Entry 8U9L (X-ray diffraction, 3.09 A resolution); this record covers chains E and A of the 4 polymer chains in the assembly.

Chain E:
Molecule: 20-nt DNA strand
Sequence (20 nucleotides; each row starts with the number of its first residue):
     1 TTGATGGGAA TTTCCGATTC

Chain A:
Molecule: Transcription factor p65, Proto-oncogene c-Rel chimera
Source organism: Mus musculus
Reference sequence: chimeric construct of Q04207, P15307: residues 2-81 from Q04207 (TF65_MOUSE) positions 19-98 (UniProt number = residue number + 17); residues 82-170 from P15307 positions 88-176 (UniProt number = residue number + 6); residues 177-277 from Q04207 (TF65_MOUSE) positions 191-291 (UniProt number = residue number + 14)
Chain sequence (277 residues; each row starts with the number of its first residue):
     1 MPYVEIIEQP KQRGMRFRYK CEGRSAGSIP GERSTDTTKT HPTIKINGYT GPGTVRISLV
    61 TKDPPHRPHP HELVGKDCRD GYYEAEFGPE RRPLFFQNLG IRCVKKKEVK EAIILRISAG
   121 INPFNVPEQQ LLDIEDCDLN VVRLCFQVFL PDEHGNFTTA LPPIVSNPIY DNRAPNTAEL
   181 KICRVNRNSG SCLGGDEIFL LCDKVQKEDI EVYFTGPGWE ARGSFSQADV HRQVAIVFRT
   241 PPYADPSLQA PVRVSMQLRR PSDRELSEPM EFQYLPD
Unresolved in the structure: 1
Sequence notes: initiating methionine (1); conflict Glu111 (Gly117 in P15307), Pro127 (Gly133 in P15307), Leu144 (Cys150 in P15307), Cys145 (Val151 in P15307), Gln147 (Met153 in P15307), Val148 (Phe154 in P15307), His154 (Asp160 in P15307); linker (171-176)
Curated features (UniProtKB/Swiss-Prot):
  - modified residue: Cys21 (Cysteine persulfide), Lys204 (N6-acetyllysine), Lys207 (N6-acetyllysine), Thr240 (Phosphothreonine), Ser262 (Phosphoserine), Ser267 (Phosphoserine)
  - cross-link: Lys20 (Glycyl lysine isopeptide (Lys-Gly) (interchain with G-Cter in SUMO3))

Chain E / chain A interface:
Pairs across the interface (8):
  DT5(E) with Arg24(A), base contact; Ser25(A), phosphate contact; Gly27(A), phosphate contact
  DG6(E) with Arg18(A), hydrogen bond to the base
  DG7(E) with Arg16(A), hydrogen bond to the base; Arg18(A), hydrogen bond to the base
  DG8(E) with Arg16(A), hydrogen bond to the base
  DC14(E) with Lys107(A), salt bridge to the phosphate
Other interface residues (no listed pair), chain E (7 interface residues in all): DA4, DA9
Other interface residues (no listed pair), chain A (8 interface residues in all): Ser28, Arg173

Overview:
7 residues of chain E and 8 residues of chain A are in contact; the contacts include 4 hydrogen bonds and 1
salt bridge. Polar contacts include DG6(E)-Arg18(A), DG7(E)-Arg16(A) and DG7(E)-Arg18(A).
Chain E is a 20-nt DNA strand and chain A is Transcription factor p65, Proto-oncogene c-Rel chimera (Mus
musculus); the structure, Crystal Structure of RelA-cRel chimera complex with DNA, was determined by X-ray
diffraction.
